8XQB - chains b4 and B5 of the 71 polymer chains in the assembly; structure by electron microscopy, 4.07 A resolution (low resolution: residue-level contacts below are approximate; hydrogen-bond / salt-bridge calls are withheld).

# Chain b4 (and B5)
Name: Portal protein B
Organism: Escherichia phage Lambda
Notes: chain B5 of this document is another copy of the same molecule, construct and numbering; everything in this record applies to it too
UniProt: P03710 (PORTL_LAMBD); numbering as in UniProt (aligned over 1-533)
Amino-acid sequence (533 residues; each row starts with the number of its first residue):
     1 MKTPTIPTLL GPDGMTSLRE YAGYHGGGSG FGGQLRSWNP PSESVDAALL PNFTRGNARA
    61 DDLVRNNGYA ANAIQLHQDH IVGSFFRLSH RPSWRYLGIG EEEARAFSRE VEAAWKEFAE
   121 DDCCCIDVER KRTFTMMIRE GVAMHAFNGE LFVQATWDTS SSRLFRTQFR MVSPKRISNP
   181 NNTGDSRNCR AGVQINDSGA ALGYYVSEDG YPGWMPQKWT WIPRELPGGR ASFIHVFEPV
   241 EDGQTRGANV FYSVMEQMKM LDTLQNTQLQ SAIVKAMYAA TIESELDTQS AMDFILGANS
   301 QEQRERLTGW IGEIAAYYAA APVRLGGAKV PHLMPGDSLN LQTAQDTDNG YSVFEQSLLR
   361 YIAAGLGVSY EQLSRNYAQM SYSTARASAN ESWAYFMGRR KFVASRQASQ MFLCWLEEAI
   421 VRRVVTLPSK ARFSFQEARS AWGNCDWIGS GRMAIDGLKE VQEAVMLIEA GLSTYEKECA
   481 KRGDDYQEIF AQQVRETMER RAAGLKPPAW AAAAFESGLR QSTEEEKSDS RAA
Disordered / not traced: 1-24, 303-317, 513-533 (chain B5: 1-23, 304-317, 513-533)
Cystine bridges: C123-C125
Curated features (UniProtKB/Swiss-Prot):
  - site: A22, G23 (Cleavage)

# Interface between chain b4 and chain B5
Pairs across the interface (215; chain b4 residue first):
  A48(b4) with Y24(B5)
  L49(b4) with Y24(B5)
  N52(b4) with G28(B5)
  R55(b4) with W38(B5); N39(B5); P40(B5)
  A58(b4) with P40(B5); S42(B5)
  R59(b4) with G27(B5); G28(B5); L35(B5); W38(B5); P40(B5)
  D62(b4) with W38(B5)
  R65(b4) with A48(B5); Y252(B5); S253(B5)
  N66(b4) with S253(B5)
  N67(b4) with S253(B5)
  G68(b4) with S253(B5); Y361(B5); G365(B5)
  Y69(b4) with Y361(B5)
  N72(b4) with A364(B5)
  Q75(b4) with Y395(B5); R399(B5)
  D79(b4) with Y395(B5)
  G83(b4) with F402(B5)
  S84(b4) with K401(B5); F402(B5)
  E117(b4) with Y96(B5)
  E120(b4) with N444(B5)
  D121(b4) with S440(B5)
  D122(b4) with R406(B5); S409(B5); Q410(B5); L413(B5); S440(B5)
  V128(b4) with A200(B5)
  E129(b4) with S198(B5); G199(B5); A200(B5); A201(B5)
  R130(b4) with R224(B5); E225(B5)
  K131(b4) with F237(B5); P239(B5); Q244(B5); T245(B5); R406(B5)
  R132(b4) with P239(B5)
  T135(b4) with K401(B5); F402(B5)
  M136(b4) with F402(B5); R406(B5)
  R139(b4) with F402(B5)
  E140(b4) with P239(B5); V240(B5); E241(B5); D242(B5)
  L164(b4) with Y96(B5)
  R170(b4) with D242(B5); G243(B5)
  M171(b4) with D242(B5)
  V172(b4) with D242(B5)
  S173(b4) with D242(B5)
  K175(b4) with S42(B5); E43(B5); S44(B5)
  R176(b4) with D242(B5)
  D209(b4) with R190(B5)
  Y211(b4) with A47(B5); L50(B5); D185(B5); R190(B5)
  P212(b4) with S186(B5); R190(B5)
  M215(b4) with R187(B5)
  A248(b4) with Y24(B5)
  Y252(b4) with Y24(B5)
  E256(b4) with L35(B5)
  K259(b4) with W38(B5)
  M260(b4) with Q34(B5)
  Q265(b4) with Q257(B5); Y361(B5)
  N266(b4) with Q257(B5)
  Q268(b4) with F354(B5)
  L269(b4) with M260(B5); L264(B5)
  Q270(b4) with M260(B5)
  I273(b4) with M260(B5); T263(B5); L264(B5)
  A276(b4) with T267(B5); Q268(B5); S271(B5)
  M277(b4) with T267(B5)
  A279(b4) with S271(B5); K275(B5)
  L296(b4) with Y278(B5)
  L325(b4) with Q270(B5); I273(B5)
  G327(b4) with M277(B5)
  A328(b4) with M277(B5)
  K329(b4) with M277(B5); Y278(B5)
  V330(b4) with A280(B5); T281(B5); I282(B5)
  P331(b4) with A280(B5); T281(B5); I282(B5)
  H332(b4) with I282(B5); S284(B5); L286(B5); D287(B5); T288(B5); A291(B5)
  L333(b4) with T281(B5); I282(B5); E283(B5)
  M334(b4) with E283(B5); S284(B5); E285(B5); L286(B5)
  P335(b4) with E283(B5); S284(B5); E285(B5)
  L341(b4) with K275(B5)
  Q342(b4) with K275(B5)
  T343(b4) with K275(B5); Q345(B5); N349(B5)
  Q345(b4) with N349(B5)
  D346(b4) with N349(B5); G350(B5)
  T347(b4) with N349(B5); G350(B5); Y351(B5); F354(B5)
  D348(b4) with G350(B5); V353(B5); F354(B5)
  Y351(b4) with F354(B5); S357(B5)
  E355(b4) with S357(B5); R360(B5)
  Q356(b4) with R360(B5)
  Y370(b4) with R360(B5)
  L373(b4) with A364(B5)
  R375(b4) with A363(B5); A364(B5); G367(B5); V368(B5); E391(B5)
  N376(b4) with R360(B5)
  Y377(b4) with T384(B5); S388(B5)
  M380(b4) with T384(B5)
  S381(b4) with S383(B5)
  Y382(b4) with S383(B5)
  M453(b4) with N390(B5); A394(B5); R452(B5)
  A454(b4) with R386(B5); N390(B5)
  I455(b4) with S383(B5); R386(B5); A387(B5)
  D456(b4) with Y382(B5); E463(B5)
  G457(b4) with E463(B5)
  L458(b4) with K459(B5); Q462(B5); E463(B5); M466(B5)
  V461(b4) with E463(B5); M466(B5); L467(B5)
  Q462(b4) with M466(B5)
  V465(b4) with A470(B5)
  E478(b4) with L472(B5)
  R482(b4) with L472(B5); K481(B5)
  D484(b4) with K477(B5)
  Q492(b4) with T474(B5); E476(B5); Y486(B5)
  Q493(b4) with G471(B5); S473(B5); T474(B5)
  R495(b4) with E101(B5); R105(B5)
  E496(b4) with T474(B5); Y475(B5); E476(B5)
  E499(b4) with Y486(B5); Q487(B5)
  R500(b4) with Y475(B5); F490(B5)
  A503(b4) with V494(B5)
  L505(b4) with W510(B5); A511(B5); A512(B5)
  K506(b4) with W510(B5); A511(B5); A512(B5)
  P507(b4) with A512(B5)
  P508(b4) with Y475(B5)
  A509(b4) with I468(B5); E469(B5)
  W510(b4) with I468(B5); G471(B5); S473(B5); Y475(B5)
Other interface residues (no listed pair), chain b4 (126 interface residues in all): V45, L63, A71, K116, M255, D262, A272, I295, G297, G326, G336, L339, A344, S374, C479, I489, G504
Other interface residues (no listed pair), chain B5 (132 interface residues in all): G26, D46, L49, S93, V254, L261, V274, Q342, L358, S369, Y370, E371, S381, M397, G398, Q493

# Summary
The interface between chain b4 and chain B5 involves 126 residues on one side and 132 on the other.
Both chains are Portal protein B (Escherichia phage Lambda). Entry 8XQB (Mature virion portal vertex of
bacteriophage lambda) was determined by electron microscopy together with 8XOT, 8XOU, 8XOW and 8XPM from the
same study.
